Entry 4H1L (X-ray diffraction, 3.30 A resolution); this record covers chains B and C of the 5 polymer chains in the assembly.

[Chain B]
Name: MHC class II antigen
Source organism: Homo sapiens
Reference sequence: D0AB36 (D0AB36_HUMAN); residues 6-188 here correspond to UniProt positions 1-183 (UniProt number = residue number - 5)
Amino-acid sequence (187 residues; row label = number of the first residue in the row):
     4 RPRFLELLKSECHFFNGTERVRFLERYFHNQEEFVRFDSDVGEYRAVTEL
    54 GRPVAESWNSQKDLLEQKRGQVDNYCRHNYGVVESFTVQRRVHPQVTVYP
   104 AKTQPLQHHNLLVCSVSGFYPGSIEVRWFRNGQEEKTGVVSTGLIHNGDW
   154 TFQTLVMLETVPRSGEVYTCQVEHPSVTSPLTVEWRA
Unresolved in the structure: 106-113
Disulfide bonds: Cys15-Cys79, Cys117-Cys173
Sequence notes: expression tag (4-5, 189-190)

[Chain C]
Name: mimotope peptide
Source organism: Escherichia coli
Amino-acid sequence (13 residues; row label = number of the first residue in the row; numbers below 1 keep their minus sign (Gln-1 is residue -1)):
    -1 QHIRCNIPKRISA

[Chain B / chain C interface]
Contacting residue pairs - 25 pairs, chain B then chain C:
  Leu11(B) - Pro6(C)  hydrophobic
  Ser13(B) - Asn4(C)
  Phe26(B) - Asn4(C)
  Glu28(B) - Asn4(C)  hydrogen bond
  Tyr30(B) - Pro6(C)
  Tyr30(B) - Lys7(C)  hydrogen bond (side chain-backbone)
  Phe37(B) - Ile9(C)  hydrophobic
  Val57(B) - Ile9(C)  hydrophobic
  Ser60(B) - Ser10(C)
  Trp61(B) - Lys7(C)
  Trp61(B) - Arg8(C)
  Trp61(B) - Ile9(C)  hydrophobic
  Gln64(B) - Lys7(C)  hydrogen bond
  Lys71(B) - Asn4(C)  hydrogen bond
  Lys71(B) - Ile5(C)  hydrogen bond (side chain-backbone)
  Gln74(B) - Asn4(C)
  Asn77(B) - Arg2(C)  hydrogen bond (backbone-side chain)
  Tyr78(B) - Arg2(C)
  Tyr78(B) - Asn4(C)
  His81(B) - His0(C)  hydrogen bond (side chain-backbone)
  His81(B) - Arg2(C)  hydrogen bond
  Asn82(B) - Ile1(C)
  Asn82(B) - Arg2(C)  hydrogen bond (side chain-backbone)
  Val85(B) - Gln-1(C)
  Val85(B) - His0(C)
Also at the interface, not in a pair above, chain B (19 interface residues in all): Leu67, Val86
Also at the interface, not in a pair above, chain C (12 interface residues in all): Cys3
From the paper, about this interface:
  - specific contacts: Gln64(B)-Lys7(C) (hydrogen bond)

[Summary]
19 residues of chain B and 12 residues of chain C are in contact, with 9 hydrogen bonds. Polar pairs include
Glu28(B)-Asn4(C), Tyr30(B)-Lys7(C) and Gln64(B)-Lys7(C). The paper describes a hydrogen bond between Gln64(B)
and Lys7(C).
Chain B is MHC class II antigen (Homo sapiens) and chain C is mimotope peptide (Escherichia coli); the
structure, TCR interaction with peptide mimics of nickel offers structural insights in nickel contact allergy,
was determined by X-ray diffraction, deposited together with 4H25 and 4H26.
